PDB entry 4HTA | X-ray diffraction, 1.90 A resolution | chain A

[Chain A]
Name: Hydrolase, alpha/beta fold family protein
Organism: Arabidopsis thaliana
Reference sequence: Q9SZU7 (Q9SZU7_ARATH); residues 1-270 here = UniProt positions 1-270
Sequence (288 residues; row label = number of the first residue in the row; note: 1 number in that range is skipped by the numbering (no residue carries it; nothing is unmodelled there); numbers below 1 keep their minus sign (His-18 is residue -18)):
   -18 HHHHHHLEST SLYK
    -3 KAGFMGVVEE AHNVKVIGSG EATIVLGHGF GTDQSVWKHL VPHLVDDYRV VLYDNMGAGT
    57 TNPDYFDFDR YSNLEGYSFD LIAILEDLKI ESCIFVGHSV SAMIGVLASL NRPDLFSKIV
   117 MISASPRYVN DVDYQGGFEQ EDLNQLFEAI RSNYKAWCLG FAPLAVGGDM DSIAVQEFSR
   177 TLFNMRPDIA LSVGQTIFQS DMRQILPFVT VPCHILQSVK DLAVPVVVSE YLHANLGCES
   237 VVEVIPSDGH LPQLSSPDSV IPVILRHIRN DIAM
Not modelled in the structure: -18 to -9, -3 to 1, 269-270
Differences from the reference sequence: expression tag (-18 to -5, -3 to 0)
What the authors report for this chain:
  - catalytic residues: Ser95
  - specificity-determining residues: Gly53, Ser188 (by similarity / conservation)

[Overview]
From the paper: the catalytic residue Ser95; specificity determinants Gly53 and Ser188.
Chain A is Hydrolase, alpha/beta fold family protein (Arabidopsis thaliana); the structure, The structure of
the karrikin insensitive (KAI2) protein in Arabidopsis thaliana, was determined by X-ray diffraction,
deposited together with 4HRX and 4HRY.
